PDB entry 7KII | X-ray diffraction, 1.30 A resolution | chains A and C

[Chain A]
Name: ATP-dependent helicase Rep
Source organism: Muscovy duck circovirus
Reference sequence: D2JZX8 (D2JZX8_9CIRC); residues 1-111 here = UniProt positions 1-111
Amino-acid sequence (111 residues; each row starts with the number of its first residue):
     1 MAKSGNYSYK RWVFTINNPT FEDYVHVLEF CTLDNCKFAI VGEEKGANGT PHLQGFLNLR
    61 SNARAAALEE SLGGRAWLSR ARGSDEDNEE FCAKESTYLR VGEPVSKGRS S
Disordered / not traced: 1-3, 107-111
Construct notes: engineered mutation Phe91 (Tyr in D2JZX8)
Bound ions: Mn2+: Glu44, His52, Gln54 (shared with DT305(C), DA306(C) of chain C)
Reported in the primary citation:
  - Mn2+ coordination: Glu44, His52, Gln54
  - Mn2+ coordination through a water molecule: Glu95
  - binding site for the 10-nt DNA strand (chain C): Ser4, Tyr7, Lys94
  - catalytic residues: Lys94 (proposed by the authors, not directly observed)
  - mutagenesis - Y91F: abolished catalytic activity
  - conformationally variable residues (order/disorder transition): Ser4

[Chain C]
Molecule: 10-nt DNA strand
Sequence (10 nucleotides; numbered 299 to 308; the number before each row is that of its first residue):
   299 TATTATTACC
Bound ions: Mn2+: DT305, DA306 (shared with Glu44(A), His52(A), Gln54(A) of chain A)

[How chain A and chain C interact]
Pairs across the interface (45):
  Ser4(A) - DT299(C)  hydrogen bond to the phosphate
  Ser4(A) - DA300(C)  hydrogen bond to the phosphate
  Tyr7(A) - DT299(C)  stacking on the base
  Val13(A) - DC307(C)  base contact
  Thr15(A) - DA306(C)  hydrogen bond to the base
  Asn17(A) - DT302(C)  hydrogen bond to the base
  Asn17(A) - DA303(C)  hydrogen bond to the sugar
  Asn17(A) - DT305(C)  hydrogen bond to the base
  Asn18(A) - DA303(C)  hydrogen bond to the phosphate
  Glu44(A) - DA306(C)  phosphate contact
  Gly46(A) - DT305(C)  phosphate contact
  Ala47(A) - DT305(C)  hydrogen bond to the phosphate
  Asn48(A) - DT304(C)  hydrogen bond to the phosphate
  Asn48(A) - DT305(C)  hydrogen bond to the phosphate
  Thr50(A) - DT304(C)  hydrogen bond to the phosphate
  His52(A) - DT305(C)  hydrogen bond to the phosphate
  Gln54(A) - DT305(C)  phosphate contact
  Gln54(A) - DA306(C)  hydrogen bond to the phosphate
  Ala65(A) - DT299(C)  base contact
  Ala66(A) - DA300(C)  sugar contact
  Glu69(A) - DA300(C)  base contact
  Glu69(A) - DT301(C)  sugar contact
  Gly74(A) - DT301(C)  sugar contact
  Arg75(A) - DT302(C)  hydrogen bond to the phosphate
  Arg75(A) - DA303(C)  salt bridge to the phosphate
  Ala76(A) - DA300(C)  base contact
  Ala76(A) - DT301(C)  sugar contact
  Trp77(A) - DA300(C)  base contact
  Trp77(A) - DT301(C)  base contact
  Trp77(A) - DT302(C)  base contact
  Trp77(A) - DA306(C)  stacking on the base
  Leu78(A) - DT299(C)  hydrogen bond to the base
  Leu78(A) - DA300(C)  hydrogen bond to the base
  Ser79(A) - DT299(C)  hydrogen bond to the base
  Arg80(A) - DC307(C)  hydrogen bond to the base
  Ala81(A) - DC307(C)  base contact
  Arg82(A) - DC307(C)  hydrogen bond to the base
  Arg82(A) - DC308(C)  base contact
  Gly83(A) - DC307(C)  hydrogen bond to the base
  Gly83(A) - DC308(C)  sugar contact
  Asp87(A) - DC308(C)  sugar contact
  Asn88(A) - DC307(C)  hydrogen bond to the base
  Phe91(A) - DA306(C)  phosphate contact
  Phe91(A) - DC307(C)  sugar contact
  Lys94(A) - DA306(C)  salt bridge to the phosphate
Interface residues without a listed pair, chain A (32 interface residues in all): Trp12, Gly49

[Overview]
32 residues of chain A and 10 residues of chain C are in contact; the contacts include 21 hydrogen bonds, 2
salt bridges and 2 aromatic stacking contacts. Polar pairs include Thr15(A)-DA306(C), Asn17(A)-DT302(C) and
Asn17(A)-DT305(C). The paper reports the catalytic residue Lys94(A); Y91F of chain A abolishes catalytic
activity.
Chain A is ATP-dependent helicase Rep (Muscovy duck circovirus) and chain C is a 10-nt DNA strand; the
structure, Muscovy duck circovirus Rep domain complexed with a single-stranded DNA 10-mer comprising the
cleavage site and ..., was determined by X-ray diffraction, deposited together with 7KIJ and 7KIK.
